PDB entry 5W8J | X-ray diffraction, 1.55 A resolution | chains A and C of the 4 polymer chains in the assembly

Chain A (and C):
Protein: L-lactate dehydrogenase A chain
Organism: Homo sapiens
Notes: EC 1.1.1.27; chain C of this document is another copy of the same molecule, construct and numbering; everything in this record applies to it too
Reference sequence: P00338 (LDHA_HUMAN); residues 0-331 here correspond to UniProt positions 1-332 (UniProt number = residue number + 1)
Amino-acid sequence (332 residues; numbered 0 to 331; the number before each row is that of its first residue; numbering starts at 0):
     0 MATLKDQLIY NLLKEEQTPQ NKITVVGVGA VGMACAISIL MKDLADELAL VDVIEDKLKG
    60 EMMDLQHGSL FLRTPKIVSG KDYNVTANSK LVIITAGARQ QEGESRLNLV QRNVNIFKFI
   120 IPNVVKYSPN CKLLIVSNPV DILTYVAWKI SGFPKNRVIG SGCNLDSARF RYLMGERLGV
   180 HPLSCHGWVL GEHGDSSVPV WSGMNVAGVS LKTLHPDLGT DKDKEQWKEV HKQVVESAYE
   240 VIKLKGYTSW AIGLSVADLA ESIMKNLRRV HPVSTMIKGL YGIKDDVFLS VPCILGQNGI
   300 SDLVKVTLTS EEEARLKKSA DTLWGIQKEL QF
Disordered / not traced: 0, 14-15 (chain C: 0)
Residues lining bound ligands:
  - 9Y7 (2-{3-(3,4-difluorophenyl)-5-hydroxy-4-[(4-sulfamoylphenyl)methyl]-1H-pyrazol-1-yl}-1,3-thiazole-4-carboxylic acid), molecule 1: V25, G26, V50, D51, V52, K80, Y82, A95, G96, A97, R98, I115, F118, I119
  - 9Y7, molecule 2: Q99, L108, N137, P138, V139, D140, I141, L164, R168, E191, H192, G193, D194, A237, I241, T247, I251, L322
  - malonic acid (MLA), molecule 1: R170, L182, H185, W187, V269
  - malonic acid (MLA), molecule 2: L182, S183, H185
Swiss-Prot annotation at these positions:
  - active site: H192 (Proton acceptor)
  - binding site (NAD(+)): R98, N137
  - binding site (substrate): R105, N137, R168, T247
  - modified residue: A1 (N-acetylalanine), K4 (N6-acetyllysine), Y9 (Phosphotyrosine), K13 (N6-acetyllysine), T17 (Phosphothreonine), K56 (N6-acetyllysine), K80 (N6-acetyllysine), K117 (N6-acetyllysine), K125 (N6-acetyllysine), K223 (N6-acetyllysine), K231 (N6-acetyllysine), Y238 (Phosphotyrosine), K242 (N6-acetyllysine), T308 (Phosphothreonine), S309 (Phosphoserine), K317 (N6-acetyllysine), T321 (Phosphothreonine)
  - cross-link: K56 (Glycyl lysine isopeptide (Lys-Gly) (interchain with G-Cter in SUMO2))
Reported in the primary citation:
  - binding site for 9Y7: D140, I141, E191

Interface between chain A and chain C:
Contacting residue pairs - 32 pairs, chain A then chain C:
  G178(A) - R267(C)  hydrogen bond (backbone-side chain)
  G178(A) - I293(C)
  V179(A) - R267(C)
  V179(A) - V269(C)  hydrophobic
  V179(A) - I293(C)  hydrophobic
  H180(A) - L266(C)
  H180(A) - R267(C)  hydrogen bond (backbone-backbone)
  H180(A) - R268(C)
  L182(A) - R268(C)
  S183(A) - R268(C)
  S183(A) - V269(C)  hydrogen bond (side chain-backbone)
  H185(A) - H185(C)
  W187(A) - A206(C)
  W187(A) - G207(C)
  G202(A) - G207(C)
  A206(A) - W187(C)
  A206(A) - P291(C)  hydrophobic
  G207(A) - W187(C)
  G207(A) - G202(C)
  V208(A) - V305(C)  hydrophobic
  L266(A) - H180(C)
  R267(A) - G178(C)  hydrogen bond (side chain-backbone)
  R267(A) - V179(C)
  R267(A) - H180(C)  hydrogen bond (backbone-backbone)
  R268(A) - H180(C)
  R268(A) - L182(C)
  R268(A) - S183(C)
  V269(A) - V179(C)  hydrophobic
  V269(A) - S183(C)  hydrogen bond (backbone-side chain)
  P291(A) - A206(C)  hydrophobic
  I293(A) - V179(C)  hydrophobic
  V305(A) - V208(C)  hydrophobic
Also at the interface, not in a pair above, chain A (25 interface residues in all): S201, N204, V205, L213, V303, K304, T306
Also at the interface, not in a pair above, chain C (24 interface residues in all): S201, N204, V205, L213, V303, T306

In short:
Chain A and chain C form an interface of 25 and 24 residues respectively; the contacts include 6 hydrogen
bonds. Polar contacts include G178(A)-R267(C), S183(A)-V269(C) and H180(A)-R267(C). Chain A binds compound 9Y7
and malonic acid. The paper reports a binding site for 9Y7 at D140(A), I141(A) and E191(A).
Both chains are L-lactate dehydrogenase A chain (Homo sapiens). Entry 5W8J (Crystal Structure of Lactate
Dehydrogenase A in complex with inhibitor compound 29) was determined by X-ray diffraction, deposited together
with 5W8H, 5W8I, 5W8K and 5W8L.
